PDB entry 8U0W | electron microscopy, 2.99 A resolution | chains A and C

== Chain A ==
Name: Helicase/UvrB N-terminal domain-containing protein
Source organism: Vibrio cholerae
UniProtKB: B9TSM3 (B9TSM3_VIBCL); residues -29 to 1190 here correspond to UniProt positions 1-1220 (UniProt number = residue number + 30)
Sequence (1220 residues; numbered -29 to 1190; the number before each row is that of its first residue; numbers below 1 keep their minus sign (Met-29 is residue -29)):
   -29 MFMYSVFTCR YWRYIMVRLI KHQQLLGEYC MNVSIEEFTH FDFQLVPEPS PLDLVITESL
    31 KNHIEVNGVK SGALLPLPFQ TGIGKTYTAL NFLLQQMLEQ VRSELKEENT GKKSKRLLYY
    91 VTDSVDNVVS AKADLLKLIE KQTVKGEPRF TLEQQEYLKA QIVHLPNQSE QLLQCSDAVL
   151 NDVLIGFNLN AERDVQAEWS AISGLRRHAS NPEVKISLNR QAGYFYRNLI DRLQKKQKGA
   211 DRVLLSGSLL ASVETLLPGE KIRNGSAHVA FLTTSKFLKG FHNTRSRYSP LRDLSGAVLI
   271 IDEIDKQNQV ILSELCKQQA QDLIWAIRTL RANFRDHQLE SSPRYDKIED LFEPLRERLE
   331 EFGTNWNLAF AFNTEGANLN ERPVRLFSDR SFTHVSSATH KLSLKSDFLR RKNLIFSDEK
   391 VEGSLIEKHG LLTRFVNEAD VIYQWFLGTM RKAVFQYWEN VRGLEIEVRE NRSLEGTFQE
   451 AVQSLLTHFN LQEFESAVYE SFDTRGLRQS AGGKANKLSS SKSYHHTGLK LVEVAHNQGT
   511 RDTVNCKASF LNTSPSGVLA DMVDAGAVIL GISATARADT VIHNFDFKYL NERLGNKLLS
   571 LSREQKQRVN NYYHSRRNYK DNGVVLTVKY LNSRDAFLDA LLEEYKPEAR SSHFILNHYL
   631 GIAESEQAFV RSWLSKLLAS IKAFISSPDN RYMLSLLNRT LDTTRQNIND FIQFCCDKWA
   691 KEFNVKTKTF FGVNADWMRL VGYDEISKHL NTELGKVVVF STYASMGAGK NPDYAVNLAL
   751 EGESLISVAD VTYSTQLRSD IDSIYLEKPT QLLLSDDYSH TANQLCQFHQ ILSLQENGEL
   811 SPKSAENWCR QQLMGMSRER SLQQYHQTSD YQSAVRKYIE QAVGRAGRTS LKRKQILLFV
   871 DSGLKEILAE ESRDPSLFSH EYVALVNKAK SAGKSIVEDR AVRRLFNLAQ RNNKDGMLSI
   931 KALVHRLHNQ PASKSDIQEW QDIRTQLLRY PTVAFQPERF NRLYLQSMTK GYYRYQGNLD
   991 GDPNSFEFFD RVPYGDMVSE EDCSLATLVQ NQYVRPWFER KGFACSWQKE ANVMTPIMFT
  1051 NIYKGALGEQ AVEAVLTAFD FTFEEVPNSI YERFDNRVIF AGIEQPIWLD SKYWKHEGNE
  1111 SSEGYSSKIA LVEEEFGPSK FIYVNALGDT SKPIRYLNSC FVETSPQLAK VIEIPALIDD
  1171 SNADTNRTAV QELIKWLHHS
Not modelled in the structure: -29 to 1, 300-322, 373-400, 429-443, 475-484, 904, 1103-1115

== Chain C ==
Molecule: 12-nt DNA strand
Sequence (12 nucleotides; each row starts with the number of its first residue):
    10 TTATTTTTTT TT

== How chain A and chain C interact ==
Contacting residue pairs (59; chain A residue first):
  Asp93(A) - DT17(C)  sugar contact
  Ser94(A) - DT17(C)  phosphate contact
  Val95(A) - DT17(C)  hydrogen bond to the phosphate
  Val95(A) - DT18(C)  phosphate contact
  Asn137(A) - DT18(C)  phosphate contact
  Asn137(A) - DT19(C)  phosphate contact
  Gln138(A) - DT19(C)  hydrogen bond to the phosphate
  Gln138(A) - DT20(C)  phosphate contact
  Arg190(A) - DT19(C)  base contact
  Arg190(A) - DT20(C)  hydrogen bond to the base
  Gly193(A) - DT20(C)  base contact
  Tyr194(A) - DT20(C)  base contact
  Tyr194(A) - DT21(C)  sugar contact
  Arg197(A) - DT20(C)  phosphate contact
  Thr243(A) - DT17(C)  phosphate contact
  Thr243(A) - DT18(C)  phosphate contact
  Ser245(A) - DT18(C)  hydrogen bond to the sugar
  Lys246(A) - DT18(C)  sugar contact
  Lys246(A) - DT19(C)  salt bridge to the phosphate
  Lys249(A) - DT18(C)  sugar contact
  Arg257(A) - DT19(C)  salt bridge to the phosphate
  Lys287(A) - DT17(C)  hydrogen bond to the base
  Lys287(A) - DT18(C)  base contact
  Phe639(A) - DA12(C)  stacking on the base
  Asn668(A) - DT13(C)  sugar contact
  Asn668(A) - DT14(C)  sugar contact
  Arg669(A) - DT13(C)  salt bridge to the phosphate
  Arg669(A) - DT14(C)  phosphate contact
  Thr670(A) - DT14(C)  hydrogen bond to the phosphate
  Arg675(A) - DT14(C)  salt bridge to the phosphate
  Asn704(A) - DT14(C)  phosphate contact
  Asn704(A) - DT15(C)  phosphate contact
  Ala705(A) - DT15(C)  hydrogen bond to the phosphate
  Ala705(A) - DT16(C)  phosphate contact
  Arg709(A) - DT16(C)  salt bridge to the phosphate
  Thr732(A) - DT14(C)  sugar contact
  Ala734(A) - DT14(C)  base contact
  Ala734(A) - DT15(C)  sugar contact
  Ser735(A) - DT14(C)  hydrogen bond to the phosphate
  Ser735(A) - DT15(C)  hydrogen bond to the phosphate
  Lys740(A) - DT16(C)  salt bridge to the phosphate
  Thr780(A) - DA12(C)  phosphate contact
  Thr780(A) - DT13(C)  hydrogen bond to the phosphate
  Gln781(A) - DA12(C)  sugar contact
  Gln781(A) - DT13(C)  base contact
  Ser785(A) - DT13(C)  hydrogen bond to the base
  Asp787(A) - DT15(C)  base contact
  Asp787(A) - DT16(C)  base contact
  Arg828(A) - DT13(C)  hydrogen bond to the base
  Glu829(A) - DT10(C)  base contact
  Glu829(A) - DT11(C)  base contact
  Glu829(A) - DA12(C)  sugar contact
  Arg830(A) - DT10(C)  base contact
  Leu832(A) - DT11(C)  phosphate contact
  Leu832(A) - DA12(C)  phosphate contact
  Gln833(A) - DT10(C)  sugar contact
  Gln833(A) - DT11(C)  sugar contact
  His836(A) - DT11(C)  phosphate contact
  His836(A) - DA12(C)  salt bridge to the phosphate
Interface residues without a listed pair, chain A (39 interface residues in all): Gly250, Leu783

== Overview ==
39 residues of chain A face 12 of chain C across their interface, with 12 hydrogen bonds, 7 salt bridges and 1
aromatic stacking contact. Among the polar pairs are Arg190(A)-DT20(C), Lys287(A)-DT17(C) and
Ser785(A)-DT13(C).
Chain A is Helicase/UvrB N-terminal domain-containing protein (Vibrio cholerae) and chain C is a 12-nt DNA
strand; the structure, DdmD monomer in complex with ssDNA, was determined by electron microscopy, deposited
together with 8U0U, 8U3K, 8U0J and 9BQV.
